PDB entry 6RFS | electron microscopy, 4.04 A resolution (low resolution: residue-level contacts below are approximate; hydrogen-bond / salt-bridge calls are withheld) | chains C and I of the 41 polymer chains in the assembly

== Chain C ==
Molecule: Subunit NUCM of NADH:Ubiquinone Oxidoreductase (Complex I)
From: Yarrowia lipolytica
Notes: EC 1.6.99.3
Reference sequence: Q9UUU1 (Q9UUU1_YARLL); residue numbers follow UniProt; this construct covers 1-466
Amino-acid sequence (466 residues; each row starts with the number of its first residue):
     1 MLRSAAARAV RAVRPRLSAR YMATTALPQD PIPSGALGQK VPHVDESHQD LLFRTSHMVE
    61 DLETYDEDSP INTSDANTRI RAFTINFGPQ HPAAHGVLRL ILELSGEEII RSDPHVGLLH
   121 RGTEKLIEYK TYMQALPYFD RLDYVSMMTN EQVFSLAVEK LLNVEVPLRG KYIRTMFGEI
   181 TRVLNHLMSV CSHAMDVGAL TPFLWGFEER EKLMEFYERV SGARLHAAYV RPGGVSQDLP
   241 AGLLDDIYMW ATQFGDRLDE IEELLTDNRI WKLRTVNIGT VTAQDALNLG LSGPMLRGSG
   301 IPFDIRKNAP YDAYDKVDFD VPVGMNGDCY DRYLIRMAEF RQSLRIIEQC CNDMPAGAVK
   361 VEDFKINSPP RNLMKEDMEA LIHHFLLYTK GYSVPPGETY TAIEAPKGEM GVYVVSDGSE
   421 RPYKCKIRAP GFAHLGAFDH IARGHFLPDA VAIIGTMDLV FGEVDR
Disordered / not traced: 1-79

== Chain I ==
Molecule: Subunit NUIM of NADH:Ubiquinone Oxidoreductase (Complex I)
From: Yarrowia lipolytica
Notes: EC 1.6.99.3
Reference sequence: Q9UUT8 (Q9UUT8_YARLL); residue numbers follow UniProt; this construct covers 1-229
Amino-acid sequence (229 residues; row label = number of the first residue in the row):
     1 MLSLVRPAVT RSILRGAPGS MRLLSSTARL HAPATDSAIN IYAGGSAAAA PPAGFRIHRP
    61 ATWEESEEGA LSKATKYFLL AEMFRGLYVV LEQFFRAPYT IYYPFEKGPV SPRFRGEHAL
   121 RRYPSGEERC IACKLCEAIC PALAITIDAE ERIDGSRRTT KYDIDMTKCI YCGYCQESCP
   181 VDAIVETPNV EYATETREEL LYNKEKLLAN GDKWELELQY ALDADAPYR
Disordered / not traced: 1-39
Ion coordination: 4Fe-4S cluster Fe site 1: Cys130, Cys133, Cys136, Cys179; 4Fe-4S cluster Fe site 2: Cys140, Cys169, Cys172, Cys175
Small-molecule neighbours:
  - 4Fe-4S cluster (SF4), molecule 1: His118, Ile139, Cys140, Pro141, Ala144, Ile145, Lys168, Cys169, Ile170, Tyr171, Cys172, Gly173, Tyr174, Cys175, Glu186
  - 4Fe-4S cluster (SF4), molecule 2: Cys130, Ile131, Ala132, Cys133, Lys134, Leu135, Cys136, Ile147, Tyr162, Ser178, Cys179, Pro180, Val181, Ala183, Ile184

== Chain C / chain I interface ==
Residue-residue contacts (65; chain C residue first):
  Lys130(C) - Pro141(I)
  Lys130(C) - Leu143(I)
  Met133(C) - Tyr174(I)
  Gln134(C) - Ala138(I)
  Gln134(C) - Ile139(I)
  Gln134(C) - Pro141(I)
  Leu136(C) - Tyr174(I)
  Pro137(C) - Tyr174(I)
  Tyr138(C) - Pro141(I)
  Arg141(C) - Ile170(I)
  Trp205(C) - Val90(I)
  Trp205(C) - Gln93(I)
  Glu208(C) - Tyr99(I)
  Lys212(C) - Tyr99(I)
  Glu218(C) - Pro109(I)
  Glu218(C) - Val110(I)
  Glu218(C) - Ser111(I)
  Glu218(C) - Phe114(I)
  Arg219(C) - Ser111(I)
  Arg219(C) - Arg113(I)
  Val220(C) - Arg113(I)
  Ser221(C) - Arg113(I)
  Gly222(C) - Arg113(I)
  Gly222(C) - Arg115(I)
  Ala223(C) - Phe114(I)
  Ala223(C) - Arg115(I)
  Ala228(C) - Arg115(I)
  Ala228(C) - Cys172(I)
  Arg231(C) - Tyr174(I)
  Arg231(C) - Glu177(I)
  Ser236(C) - Glu177(I)
  Gln237(C) - Arg113(I)
  Gln237(C) - Tyr228(I)
  Asp238(C) - Tyr228(I)
  Leu239(C) - Arg113(I)
  Leu239(C) - Tyr228(I)
  Pro240(C) - Arg113(I)
  Pro240(C) - Tyr228(I)
  Ala241(C) - Tyr228(I)
  Arg257(C) - Gln93(I)
  Glu260(C) - Gln93(I)
  Glu263(C) - Arg85(I)
  Glu263(C) - Val89(I)
  Leu264(C) - Val90(I)
  Asp267(C) - Glu82(I)
  Asn268(C) - Glu82(I)
  Arg269(C) - Tyr77(I)
  Arg269(C) - Leu80(I)
  Arg269(C) - Glu82(I)
  Ile270(C) - Met83(I)
  Met325(C) - Ile57(I)
  Arg371(C) - Glu177(I)
  Arg371(C) - Cys179(I)
  Arg371(C) - Pro180(I)
  Arg371(C) - Asp182(I)
  Arg371(C) - Arg229(I)
  Lys375(C) - Pro180(I)
  His384(C) - Glu177(I)
  Phe385(C) - Leu135(I)
  Tyr388(C) - Leu135(I)
  Tyr388(C) - Ala138(I)
  Tyr388(C) - Ile139(I)
  Tyr388(C) - Glu177(I)
  Tyr388(C) - Ser178(I)
  Thr389(C) - Leu135(I)
Other interface residues (no listed pair), chain C (45 interface residues in all): Thr201, Glu209, Glu215, Gly300, Pro370, Met374
Other interface residues (no listed pair), chain I (36 interface residues in all): Phe55, Lys76, Gly86, Cys133, Gln176

== Overview ==
45 residues of chain C face 36 of chain I across their interface. Bound to chain I: 4Fe-4S cluster. Cys130(I),
Cys133(I), Cys136(I) and Cys179(I) coordinate 4Fe-4S cluster Fe site 1. Cys140(I), Cys169(I), Cys172(I) and
Cys175(I) form the 4Fe-4S cluster Fe site 2.
Chain C is Subunit NUCM of NADH:Ubiquinone Oxidoreductase (Complex I) and chain I is Subunit NUIM of
NADH:Ubiquinone Oxidoreductase (Complex I), both from Yarrowia lipolytica; the structure, Cryo-EM structure of
a respiratory complex I mutant lacking NDUFS4, was determined by electron microscopy (same publication as 6RFQ
and 6RFR).
